Entry 9EK3 (electron microscopy, 8.00 A resolution (low resolution: residue-level contacts below are approximate; hydrogen-bond / salt-bridge calls are withheld)); this record covers chains G and H of the 39 polymer chains in the assembly.

[Chain G (and H)]
Molecule: Matrix protein p17
Source organism: Human immunodeficiency virus type 1
Notes: chain H of this document is another copy of the same molecule, construct and numbering; everything in this record applies to it too
Reference sequence: P12497 (POL_HV1N5); residues 1-115 here correspond to UniProt positions 2-116 (UniProt number = residue number + 1)
Chain sequence (115 residues; each row starts with the number of its first residue):
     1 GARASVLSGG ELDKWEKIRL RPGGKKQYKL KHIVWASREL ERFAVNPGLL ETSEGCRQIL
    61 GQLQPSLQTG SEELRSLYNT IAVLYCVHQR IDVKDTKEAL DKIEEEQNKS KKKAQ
Covalently attached groups: myristic acid (MYR) linked to G1
UniProt features mapped onto this chain:
  - region: V6 to L30 (Interaction with Gp41), L7 to R42 (Interaction with host CALM1), E11 to I18 (Interaction with host AP3D1), D13 to H32 (Interaction with membrane phosphatidylinositol 4,5-bisphosphate and RNA), E72 to S76 (Interaction with membrane phosphatidylinositol 4,5-bisphosphate)
  - motif: W15 to R21 (Nuclear export signal), K25 to K31 (Nuclear localization signal)
  - lipidation: G1 (N-myristoyl glycine)
From the paper describing this entry:
  - binding site for myristic acid: R38 (from molecular simulation)
  - mutagenesis - R19A, E41A, E51A: unchanged growth
  - mutagenesis - R19L: unchanged growth (citing earlier work)
  - mutagenesis - L20K: increased binding to membrane (citing earlier work)

[How chain G and chain H interact]
Pairs across the interface - 15 pairs, chain G then chain H:
  R42(G) with R42(H); F43(H)
  F43(G) with F43(H)
  Q68(G) with N46(H); Q58(H)
  T69(G) with V45(H); N46(H); Q62(H)
  G70(G) with A44(H); N46(H)
  S71(G) with A44(H); V45(H); N46(H)
  L74(G) with A44(H)
  R75(G) with N46(H)
Other interface residues (no listed pair), chain H (9 interface residues in all): P47, L49

[Summary]
Chain G and chain H form an interface of 8 and 9 residues respectively. Covalently linked myristic acid: at
G1(G). The paper reports a binding site for myristic acid at R38(G); L20K of chain G increases binding to
membrane; 5 substitutions were tested in all.
Both chains are Matrix protein p17 (Human immunodeficiency virus type 1). Entry 9EK3 (HIV-1 immature WT matrix
protein p17 lattice) was determined by electron microscopy together with 9EK1 and 9EK2 from the same study.
